PDB entry 7DA2 | X-ray diffraction, 2.79 A resolution | chains A and E of the 5 polymer chains in the assembly

== Chain A ==
Name: Centromere protein S
From: Gallus gallus
UniProtKB: E1BSW7 (CENPS_CHICK); residues 5-109 here correspond to UniProt positions 2-106 (UniProt number = residue number - 3)
Sequence (107 residues; each row starts with the number of its first residue):
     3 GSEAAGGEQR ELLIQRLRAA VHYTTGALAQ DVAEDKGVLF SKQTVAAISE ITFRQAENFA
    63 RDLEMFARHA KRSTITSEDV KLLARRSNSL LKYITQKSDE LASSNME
Disordered / not traced: 3-6, 103-109
Construct notes: expression tag (3-4); engineered mutation Ala-29 (Cys26 in E1BSW7), Ala-31 (Cys28 in E1BSW7), Ala-58 (Cys55 in E1BSW7)

== Chain E ==
Name: Fanconi anemia group M protein
From: Gallus gallus
Notes: EC 3.6.4.13; engineered mutation(s): A29C, A31C, A58C
UniProtKB: A0A1D5PRR9 (FANCM_CHICK); residue numbers follow UniProt; this construct covers 660-804
Sequence (148 residues; each row starts with the number of its first residue):
   658 GRSLHHKSAL FSCVTDPKEM HCHENWSLSP EEFEIWDRLY RLKENDGVKE PILPHTRFET
   718 LENLDKTSKP EEEAAHKLSL SEWSIWQSRP FPTSMVDHSD RCYHFISVME LIEVMRQEQG
   778 DCSYELELQP HLRIEDIHVR RNKGHLSP
Disordered / not traced: 658-672, 805
Construct notes: expression tag (658-659, 805)

== Interface between chain A and chain E ==
Residue-residue contacts - 40 pairs, chain A then chain E:
  Leu-15(A) / Trp-683(E)  hydrophobic
  Arg-18(A) / Trp-683(E)
  Arg-18(A) / Ser-684(E)  hydrogen bond
  Leu-19(A) / Trp-683(E)  hydrophobic
  Ala-21(A) / Leu-685(E)
  Ala-21(A) / Trp-693(E)  hydrophobic
  Ala-22(A) / Leu-685(E)  hydrophobic
  His-24(A) / Trp-693(E)  hydrogen bond
  His-24(A) / Tyr-697(E)  hydrogen bond (side chain-backbone)
  Tyr-25(A) / Leu-685(E)  hydrophobic
  Tyr-25(A) / Glu-689(E)
  Tyr-25(A) / Ile-692(E)  hydrophobic
  Tyr-25(A) / Trp-693(E)
  Gly-28(A) / Tyr-697(E)  hydrogen bond (backbone-side chain)
  Gln-32(A) / Tyr-697(E)
  Lys-44(A) / Arg-695(E)  hydrogen bond (side chain-backbone)
  Lys-44(A) / Leu-696(E)  hydrogen bond (side chain-backbone)
  Lys-44(A) / Tyr-697(E)
  Lys-44(A) / Leu-699(E)
  Lys-44(A) / Asp-703(E)
  Gln-45(A) / Val-705(E)
  Gln-45(A) / Lys-706(E)  hydrogen bond (side chain-backbone)
  Gln-45(A) / Pro-708(E)
  Val-47(A) / Tyr-697(E)  hydrophobic
  Ala-48(A) / Leu-699(E)  hydrophobic
  Ala-48(A) / Pro-708(E)  hydrophobic
  Ala-49(A) / Pro-708(E)
  Glu-52(A) / Pro-708(E)
  Glu-52(A) / Leu-710(E)
  Ile-53(A) / Leu-710(E)  hydrophobic
  Ile-53(A) / Leu-735(E)  hydrophobic
  Arg-56(A) / Ile-709(E)
  Arg-56(A) / Leu-710(E)  hydrogen bond (side chain-backbone)
  Arg-56(A) / Pro-711(E)  hydrogen bond (side chain-backbone)
  Arg-56(A) / His-712(E)  hydrogen bond
  Arg-56(A) / Glu-729(E)  salt bridge
  Arg-88(A) / Arg-758(E)
  Ser-89(A) / Asp-754(E)
  Ser-91(A) / Met-752(E)
  Ser-91(A) / Asp-754(E)
Other interface residues (no listed pair), chain A (22 interface residues in all): Ala-29, Leu-92
Other interface residues (no listed pair), chain E (28 interface residues in all): Arg-698, Glu-707, His-733, Val-753, Ser-756

== Summary ==
Chain A and chain E form an interface of 22 and 28 residues respectively, with 10 hydrogen bonds and 1 salt
bridge. Polar pairs include Arg-56(A)/Glu-729(E), Arg-18(A)/Ser-684(E) and His-24(A)/Trp-693(E).
Here chain A is Centromere protein S and chain E is Fanconi anemia group M protein, both from Gallus gallus.
Entry 7DA2 (The crystal structure of the chicken FANCM-MHF complex) was determined by X-ray diffraction
together with 7DA0 and 7DA1 from the same study.
